Entry 1FFN (X-ray diffraction, 2.70 A resolution); this record covers chains A and C of the 3 polymer chains in the assembly.

[Chain A]
Protein: H-2 class I histocompatibility antigen, D-B alpha chain
Organism: Mus musculus
Notes: fragment: extracellular portion
UniProt: P01899 (HA11_MOUSE); residues 2-274 here correspond to UniProt positions 26-298 (UniProt number = residue number + 24)
Amino-acid sequence (273 residues; each row starts with the number of its first residue):
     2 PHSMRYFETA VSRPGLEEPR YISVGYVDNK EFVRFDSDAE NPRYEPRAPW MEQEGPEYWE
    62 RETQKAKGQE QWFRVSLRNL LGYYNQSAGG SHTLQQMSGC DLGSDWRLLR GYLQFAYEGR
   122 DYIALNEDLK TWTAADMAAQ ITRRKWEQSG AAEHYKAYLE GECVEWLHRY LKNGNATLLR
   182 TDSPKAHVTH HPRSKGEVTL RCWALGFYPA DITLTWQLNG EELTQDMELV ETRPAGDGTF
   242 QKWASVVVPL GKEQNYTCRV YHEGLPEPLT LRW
Cystine bridges: Cys-101/Cys-164, Cys-203/Cys-259

[Chain C]
Protein: Synthetic peptide with sequence lys-ala-val-tyr-asn-phe-ala-thr-met
Notes: fragment: gp33 peptide with substitution; engineered mutation(s): C9M
Amino-acid sequence (9 residues; numbered 1 to 9; the number before each row is that of its first residue):
     1 KAVYNFATM

[How chain A and chain C interact]
Residue-residue contacts (46; chain A residue first):
  Met-5(A) / Lys-1(C)
  Tyr-7(A) / Lys-1(C)  hydrogen bond (side chain-backbone)
  Tyr-7(A) / Ala-2(C)  hydrogen bond (side chain-backbone)
  Tyr-45(A) / Ala-2(C)
  Tyr-59(A) / Lys-1(C)
  Glu-63(A) / Lys-1(C)
  Glu-63(A) / Ala-2(C)  hydrogen bond (side chain-backbone)
  Lys-66(A) / Lys-1(C)
  Lys-66(A) / Ala-2(C)  hydrogen bond (side chain-backbone)
  Lys-66(A) / Val-3(C)
  Lys-66(A) / Tyr-4(C)
  Gln-70(A) / Val-3(C)
  Gln-70(A) / Tyr-4(C)
  Gln-70(A) / Asn-5(C)  hydrogen bond (side chain-backbone)
  Trp-73(A) / Asn-5(C)
  Trp-73(A) / Phe-6(C)  hydrogen bond (side chain-backbone)
  Trp-73(A) / Ala-7(C)  hydrogen bond (side chain-backbone)
  Trp-73(A) / Thr-8(C)
  Trp-73(A) / Met-9(C)  hydrophobic
  Val-76(A) / Thr-8(C)
  Ser-77(A) / Thr-8(C)
  Ser-77(A) / Met-9(C)  hydrogen bond (side chain-backbone)
  Asn-80(A) / Thr-8(C)  hydrogen bond
  Asn-80(A) / Met-9(C)  hydrogen bond (side chain-backbone)
  Tyr-84(A) / Met-9(C)  hydrogen bond (side chain-backbone)
  Leu-95(A) / Met-9(C)  hydrophobic
  Gln-97(A) / Asn-5(C)  hydrogen bond
  Ser-99(A) / Val-3(C)
  Phe-116(A) / Asn-5(C)
  Phe-116(A) / Met-9(C)  hydrophobic
  Tyr-123(A) / Met-9(C)  hydrophobic
  Thr-143(A) / Met-9(C)  hydrogen bond (side chain-backbone)
  Lys-146(A) / Thr-8(C)  hydrogen bond
  Lys-146(A) / Met-9(C)  hydrogen bond (side chain-backbone)
  Trp-147(A) / Ala-7(C)  hydrogen bond (side chain-backbone)
  Trp-147(A) / Thr-8(C)  hydrogen bond (side chain-backbone)
  Trp-147(A) / Met-9(C)  hydrophobic
  Ser-150(A) / Ala-7(C)
  His-155(A) / Phe-6(C)
  Tyr-156(A) / Asn-5(C)
  Tyr-156(A) / Phe-6(C)  hydrogen bond (side chain-backbone)
  Tyr-159(A) / Lys-1(C)  hydrogen bond (side chain-backbone)
  Tyr-159(A) / Ala-2(C)
  Tyr-159(A) / Val-3(C)  hydrophobic
  Trp-167(A) / Lys-1(C)
  Tyr-171(A) / Lys-1(C)  hydrogen bond (side chain-backbone)
Other interface residues (no listed pair), chain A (31 interface residues in all): Gln-65, Gly-69, Phe-74, Leu-81, Glu-163

[Overview]
31 residues of chain A and 9 residues of chain C are in contact; the contacts include 20 hydrogen bonds. Among
the polar pairs are Tyr-7(A)/Lys-1(C), Tyr-7(A)/Ala-2(C) and Glu-63(A)/Ala-2(C).
Here chain A is H-2 class I histocompatibility antigen, D-B alpha chain (Mus musculus) and chain C is
Synthetic peptide with sequence lys-ala-val-tyr-asn-phe-ala-thr-met. Entry 1FFN (Crystal structure of murine
class I H-2DB complexed with peptide GP33(C9M)) was determined by X-ray diffraction (same publication as 1FFO
and 1FFP).
